Entry 3BGB (X-ray diffraction, 1.90 A resolution); this record covers chains A and B.

# Chain A (and B)
Molecule: Protease
Organism: Human immunodeficiency virus type 1
Notes: EC 3.4.23.16; chain B of this document is another copy of the same molecule, construct and numbering; everything in this record applies to it too
UniProtKB: P03367 (POL_HV1BR); residues 1-99 here correspond to UniProt positions 501-599 (UniProt number = residue number + 500)
Chain sequence (99 residues; each row starts with the number of its first residue):
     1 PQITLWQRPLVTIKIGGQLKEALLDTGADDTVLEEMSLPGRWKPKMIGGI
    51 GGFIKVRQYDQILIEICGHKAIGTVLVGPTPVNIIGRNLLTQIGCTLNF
Residues lining bound ligands: LJG (N,N'-(iminodiethane-2,1-diyl)bis[4-amino-N-(2-methylpropyl)benzenesulfonamide]): Leu23, Asp25, Gly27, Ala28, Asp30, Val32, Ile47, Gly48, Gly49, Ile50, Leu76, Pro81, Val82, Ile84
UniProt features mapped onto this chain:
  - region (Dimerization of protease): Pro1 to Leu5, Gly49 to Lys55, Asn88 to Phe99
  - active site: Asp25 (For protease activity)
  - site: Phe99 (Cleavage)

# How chain A and chain B interact
Contacting residue pairs (99):
  Pro1(A) with Leu97(B); Asn98(B); Phe99(B), hydrogen bond (backbone-backbone)
  Gln2(A) with Thr96(B); Leu97(B); Asn98(B)
  Ile3(A) with Thr96(B); Leu97(B), hydrogen bond (backbone-backbone)
  Leu5(A) with Thr26(B); Arg87(B), hydrogen bond (backbone-side chain); Leu90(B), hydrophobic; Thr91(B); Cys95(B)
  Trp6(A) with Arg87(B), hydrogen bond (backbone-side chain); Thr91(B)
  Gln7(A) with Arg87(B)
  Arg8(A) with Asp29(B), salt bridge; Arg87(B)
  Pro9(A) with Thr26(B)
  Leu23(A) with Gly27(B)
  Leu24(A) with Thr26(B), hydrogen bond (backbone-side chain); Leu97(B), hydrophobic
  Asp25(A) with Asp25(B); Thr26(B); Gly27(B)
  Thr26(A) with Leu5(B); Pro9(B); Leu24(B), hydrogen bond (side chain-backbone); Asp25(B); Thr26(B), hydrogen bond (backbone-side chain); Leu97(B)
  Gly27(A) with Arg8(B); Leu23(B); Asp25(B), hydrogen bond (backbone-side chain)
  Asp29(A) with Arg8(B), salt bridge
  Gly48(A) with Ile50(B)
  Gly49(A) with Ile50(B); Pro81(B)
  Ile50(A) with Ile47(B), hydrophobic; Gly49(B); Ile50(B), hydrogen bond (backbone-backbone); Gly51(B), hydrogen bond (backbone-backbone); Gly52(B); Ile54(B), hydrophobic; Thr80(B); Pro81(B)
  Gly51(A) with Gly51(B); Gly52(B); Ile54(B)
  Gly52(A) with Ile50(B); Gly51(B)
  Ile54(A) with Ile50(B)
  Cys67(A) with Phe99(B), hydrophobic
  His69(A) with Phe99(B)
  Thr80(A) with Ile50(B)
  Pro81(A) with Gly49(B); Ile50(B)
  Arg87(A) with Leu5(B), hydrogen bond (side chain-backbone); Trp6(B), hydrogen bond (side chain-backbone); Gln7(B); Arg8(B); Pro9(B)
  Leu90(A) with Leu5(B), hydrophobic
  Thr91(A) with Leu5(B); Trp6(B)
  Gln92(A) with Trp6(B)
  Ile93(A) with Phe99(B)
  Gly94(A) with Asn98(B); Phe99(B)
  Cys95(A) with Leu5(B); Leu97(B), hydrophobic; Asn98(B); Phe99(B), hydrophobic
  Thr96(A) with Gln2(B); Ile3(B); Thr4(B); Thr96(B); Leu97(B); Asn98(B), hydrogen bond (backbone-backbone)
  Leu97(A) with Pro1(B); Gln2(B); Ile3(B), hydrogen bond (backbone-backbone); Leu24(B), hydrophobic; Thr26(B); Cys95(B), hydrophobic; Thr96(B); Leu97(B), hydrophobic
  Asn98(A) with Pro1(B); Gln2(B); Gly94(B); Cys95(B); Thr96(B), hydrogen bond (backbone-backbone); Asn98(B)
  Phe99(A) with Pro1(B), hydrogen bond (backbone-backbone); Cys67(B), hydrophobic; His69(B); Ile93(B); Gly94(B); Cys95(B), hydrophobic
Interface residues without a listed pair, chain A (37 interface residues in all): Ile47, Phe53
Interface residues without a listed pair, chain B (36 interface residues in all): Ile66

# Overview
37 residues of chain A and 36 residues of chain B are in contact, with 16 hydrogen bonds and 2 salt bridges.
Polar pairs include Arg8(A)-Asp29(B), Leu5(A)-Arg87(B) and Trp6(A)-Arg87(B). Bound to chain A: compound LJG.
From UniProt: active-site residue Asp25(A) on chain A.
Both chains are Protease (Human immunodeficiency virus type 1). Entry 3BGB (HIV-1 protease in complex with a
isobutyl decorated oligoamine) was determined by X-ray diffraction together with 3BGC from the same study.
